Entry 5N2D (X-ray diffraction, 2.35 A resolution); this record covers chains A and B of the 4 polymer chains in the assembly.

Chain A (and B):
Protein: Programmed cell death 1 ligand 1
Source organism: Homo sapiens
Notes: chain B of this document is another copy of the same molecule, construct and numbering; everything in this record applies to it too
UniProtKB: Q9NZQ7 (PD1L1_HUMAN); numbering as in UniProt (aligned over 2-134)
Amino-acid sequence (144 residues; row label = number of the first residue in the row):
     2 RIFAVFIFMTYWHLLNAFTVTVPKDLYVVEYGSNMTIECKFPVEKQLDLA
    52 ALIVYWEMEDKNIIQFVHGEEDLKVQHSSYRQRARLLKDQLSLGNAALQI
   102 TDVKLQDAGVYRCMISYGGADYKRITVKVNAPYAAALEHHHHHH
Not modelled in the structure: 2-17, 143-145 (chain B: 2-17, 142-145)
Differences from the reference sequence: expression tag (135-145)
Disulfide bonds: Cys-40/Cys-114
Residues lining bound ligands: 8J8 (N-[2-[[2,6-dimethoxy-4-[(2-methyl-3-phenyl-phenyl)methoxy]phenyl]methylamino]ethyl]ethanamide): Ala-18, Phe-19, Thr-20, Ile-54, Tyr-56, Met-115, Ile-116, Ser-117, Ala-121, Asp-122, Tyr-123
Curated features (UniProtKB/Swiss-Prot):
  - glycosylation: Asn-35 (N-linked (GlcNAc...) asparagine)
What the authors report for this chain:
  - binding site for 8J8: Tyr-56, Gln-66, Met-115, Ala-121, Asp-122

How chain A and chain B interact:
Residue-residue contacts - 21 pairs, chain A then chain B:
  Ile-54(A) / Gly-120(B)
  Ile-54(A) / Ala-121(B)
  Tyr-56(A) / Ala-121(B)  hydrogen bond (side chain-backbone)
  Tyr-56(A) / Asp-122(B)  hydrogen bond
  Glu-58(A) / Tyr-123(B)  hydrogen bond
  Glu-58(A) / Arg-125(B)  salt bridge
  Asp-61(A) / Tyr-123(B)
  Asp-61(A) / Arg-125(B)  salt bridge
  Arg-113(A) / Glu-58(B)  salt bridge
  Arg-113(A) / Asp-61(B)  salt bridge
  Arg-113(A) / Arg-113(B)
  Arg-113(A) / Met-115(B)
  Met-115(A) / Met-115(B)  hydrophobic
  Met-115(A) / Tyr-123(B)  hydrophobic
  Ser-117(A) / Ser-117(B)  hydrogen bond
  Ser-117(A) / Ala-121(B)
  Gly-120(A) / Ile-54(B)
  Ala-121(A) / Ile-54(B)
  Tyr-123(A) / Glu-58(B)  hydrogen bond
  Tyr-123(A) / Met-115(B)  hydrophobic
  Arg-125(A) / Asp-61(B)  salt bridge
Interface residues without a listed pair, chain B (12 interface residues in all): Tyr-56

Overview:
Chain A and chain B form an interface of 11 and 12 residues respectively; the contacts include 5 hydrogen
bonds and 5 salt bridges. Polar pairs include Glu-58(A)/Arg-125(B), Asp-61(A)/Arg-125(B) and
Arg-113(A)/Glu-58(B). Chain A binds compound 8J8. The paper reports a binding site for 8J8 at Tyr-56(A),
Gln-66(A) and Met-115(A) among others.
Chain A and chain B are both Programmed cell death 1 ligand 1 (Homo sapiens); the structure, Structure of
PD-L1/small-molecule inhibitor complex, was determined by X-ray diffraction (same publication as 5N2F).
